Entry 7V2L (electron microscopy, 3.30 A resolution); this record covers chains A and Q of the 22 polymer chains in the assembly.

Chain A:
Molecule: 16s ribosomal RNA
Organism: Thermus thermophilus HB8
Sequence (1522 nucleotides; each row starts with the number of its first residue):
     1 UUUGUUGGAGAGUUUGAUCCUGGCUCAGGGUGAACGCUGGCGGCGUGCCU
    51 AAGACAUGCAAGUCGUGCGGGCCGCGGGGUUUUACUCCGUGGUCAGCGGC
   101 GGACGGGUGAGUAACGCGUGGGUGACCUACCCGGAAGAGGGGGACAACCC
   151 GGGGAAACUCGGGCUAAUCCCCCAUGUGGACCCGCCCCUUGGGGUGUGUC
   201 CAAAGGGCUUUGCCCGCUUCCGGAUGGGCCCGCGUCCCAUCAGCUAGUUG
   251 GUGGGGUAAUGGCCCACCAAGGCGACGACGGGUAGCCGGUCUGAGAGGAU
   301 GGCCGGCCACAGGGGCACUGAGACACGGGCCCCACUCCUACGGGAGGCAG
   351 CAGUUAGGAAUCUUCCGCAAUGGGCGCAAGCCUGACGGAGCGACGCCGCU
   401 UGGAGGAAGAAGCCCUUCGGGGUGUAAACUCCUGAACCCGGGACGAAACC
   451 CCCGACGAGGGGACUGACGGUACCGGGGUAAUAGCGCCGGCCAACUCCGU
   501 GCCAGCAGCCGCGGUAAUACGGAGGGCGCGAGCGUUACCCGGAUUCACUG
   551 GGCGUAAAGGGCGUGUAGGCGGCCUGGGGCGUCCCAUGUGAAAGACCACG
   601 GCUCAACCGUGGGGGAGCGUGGGAUACGCUCAGGCUAGACGGUGGGAGAG
   651 GGUGGUGGAAUUCCCGGAGUAGCGGUGAAAUGCGCAGAUACCGGGAGGAA
   701 CGCCGAUGGCGAAGGCAGCCACCUGGUCCACCCGUGACGCUGAGGCGCGA
   751 AAGCGUGGGGAGCAAACCGGAUUAGAUACCCGGGUAGUCCACGCCCUAAA
   801 CGAUGCGCGCUAGGUCUCUGGGUCUCCUGGGGGCCGAAGCUAACGCGUUA
   851 AGCGCGCCGCCUGGGGAGUACGGCCGCAAGGCUGAAACUCAAAGGAAUUG
   901 ACGGGGGCCCGCACAAGCGGUGGAGCAUGUGGUUUAAUUCGAAGCAACGC
   951 GAAGAACCUUACCAGGCCUUGACAUGCUAGGGAACCCGGGUGAAAGCCUG
  1001 GGGUGCCCCGCGAGGGGAGCCCUAGCACAGGUGCUGCAUGGCCGUCGUCA
  1051 GCUCGUGCCGUGAGGUGUUGGGUUAAGUCCCGCAACGAGCGCAACCCCCG
  1101 CCGUUAGUUGCCAGCGGUUCGGCCGGGCACUCUAACGGGACUGCCCGCGA
  1151 AAGCGGGAGGAAGGAGGGGACGACGUCUGGUCAGCAUGGCCCUUACGGCC
  1201 UGGGCGACACACGUGCUACAAUGCCCACUACAAAGCGAUGCCACCCGGCA
  1251 ACGGGGAGCUAAUCGCAAAAAGGUGGGCCCAGUUCGGAUUGGGGUCUGCA
  1301 ACCCGACCCCAUGAAGCCGGAAUCGCUAGUAAUCGCGGAUCAGCCAUGCC
  1351 GCGGUGAAUACGUUCCCGGGCCUUGUACACACCGCCCGUCACGCCAUGGG
  1401 AGCGGGCUCUACCCGAAGUCGCCGGGAGCCUACGGGCAGGCGCCGAGGGU
  1451 AGGGCCCGUGACUGGGGCGAAGUCGUAACAAGGUAGCUGUACCGGAAGGU
  1501 GCGGCUGGAUCACCUCCUUUCU
Unresolved in the structure: 1-4, 1512-1522
From the paper describing this entry:
  - mutagenesis - A901G: decreased catalytic activity

Chain Q:
Name: 30S ribosomal protein S17
Organism: Thermus thermophilus HB8
Reference sequence: P0DOY7 (RS17_THET8); residue numbers follow UniProt; this construct covers 1-105
Amino-acid sequence (105 residues; numbered 1 to 105; the number before each row is that of its first residue):
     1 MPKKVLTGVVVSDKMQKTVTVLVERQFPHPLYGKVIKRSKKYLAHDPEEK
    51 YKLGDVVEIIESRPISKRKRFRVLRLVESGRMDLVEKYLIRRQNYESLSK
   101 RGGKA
Unresolved in the structure: 1, 102-105

Interface between chain A and chain Q:
Contacting residue pairs - 90 pairs, chain A then chain Q:
  G121(A) with Pro-2(Q), hydrogen bond to the sugar; Glu-61(Q), hydrogen bond to the base
  G122(A) with Pro-2(Q), phosphate contact; Lys-3(Q), sugar contact; Glu-61(Q), sugar contact
  A125(A) with Arg-63(Q), salt bridge to the phosphate; Pro-64(Q), base contact
  U190(A) with Lys-3(Q), base contact; Ser-62(Q), hydrogen bond to the base; Arg-63(Q), hydrogen bond to the base; Arg-72(Q), base contact
  C230(A) with Pro-64(Q), sugar contact; Arg-70(Q), hydrogen bond to the phosphate
  C231(A) with Glu-61(Q), sugar contact; Arg-70(Q), salt bridge to the phosphate; Phe-71(Q), sugar contact
  G232(A) with Lys-4(Q), sugar contact; Lys-40(Q), salt bridge to the phosphate; Tyr-42(Q), sugar contact
  C233(A) with Arg-25(Q), salt bridge to the phosphate; Lys-40(Q), salt bridge to the phosphate; Tyr-42(Q), phosphate contact
  G234(A) with Arg-25(Q), salt bridge to the phosphate
  U240(A) with Lys-100(Q), salt bridge to the phosphate
  A242(A) with Leu-98(Q), sugar contact; Ser-99(Q), sugar contact; Lys-100(Q), sugar contact; Arg-101(Q), salt bridge to the phosphate
  G243(A) with Ser-99(Q), hydrogen bond to the phosphate; Lys-100(Q), hydrogen bond to the phosphate; Arg-101(Q), salt bridge to the phosphate
  U249(A) with Met-15(Q), hydrogen bond to the sugar; Lys-67(Q), salt bridge to the phosphate; Arg-68(Q), sugar contact
  G250(A) with Met-15(Q), sugar contact; Gln-16(Q), hydrogen bond to the sugar; Thr-18(Q), hydrogen bond to the phosphate; Ser-66(Q), hydrogen bond to the phosphate; Lys-67(Q), hydrogen bond to the phosphate; Arg-68(Q), hydrogen bond to the phosphate; Lys-69(Q), hydrogen bond to the phosphate
  G251(A) with Gln-16(Q), sugar contact; Lys-17(Q), hydrogen bond to the phosphate; Ile-65(Q), phosphate contact; Ser-66(Q), phosphate contact; Lys-69(Q), salt bridge to the phosphate
  U260(A) with Arg-63(Q), hydrogen bond to the phosphate; Pro-64(Q), hydrogen bond to the sugar
  G261(A) with Arg-63(Q), salt bridge to the phosphate; Pro-64(Q), sugar contact; Ile-65(Q), sugar contact; Ser-66(Q), hydrogen bond to the sugar; Lys-67(Q), hydrogen bond to the sugar
  G262(A) with Lys-67(Q), sugar contact
  C263(A) with Lys-67(Q), phosphate contact
  G271(A) with Lys-14(Q), phosphate contact; Met-15(Q), hydrogen bond to the sugar
  G272(A) with Ser-12(Q), hydrogen bond to the phosphate; Met-15(Q), phosphate contact; Thr-20(Q), phosphate contact; Arg-68(Q), phosphate contact
  C273(A) with Lys-41(Q), salt bridge to the phosphate; Arg-68(Q), sugar contact
  G274(A) with Lys-41(Q), salt bridge to the phosphate; Arg-92(Q), base contact; Tyr-95(Q), base contact
  A275(A) with Arg-92(Q), salt bridge to the phosphate; Tyr-95(Q), hydrogen bond to the phosphate; Leu-98(Q), hydrogen bond to the base
  C276(A) with Arg-38(Q), base contact; Ser-39(Q), hydrogen bond to the base; Arg-91(Q), base contact
  G297(A) with Leu-31(Q), sugar contact
  C548(A) with Leu-31(Q), base contact; Tyr-32(Q), sugar contact
  U566(A) with Ile-90(Q), sugar contact; Asn-94(Q), hydrogen bond to the sugar
  A567(A) with Ile-90(Q), sugar contact; Arg-91(Q), sugar contact; Asn-94(Q), hydrogen bond to the sugar
  G568(A) with Lys-87(Q), salt bridge to the phosphate
  G569(A) with Lys-34(Q), phosphate contact
  U620(A) with Pro-2(Q), phosphate contact
  G744(A) with Asn-94(Q), base contact; Ser-97(Q), hydrogen bond to the base; Leu-98(Q), sugar contact
  G745(A) with Ser-97(Q), sugar contact
  G873(A) with Arg-101(Q), sugar contact
  C874(A) with Lys-100(Q), sugar contact; Arg-101(Q), salt bridge to the phosphate
Other interface residues (no listed pair), chain A (43 interface residues in all): G191, U252, C570, U582, G619, C631, A743
Other interface residues (no listed pair), chain Q (47 interface residues in all): Pro-28, Lys-37, Leu-43, His-45, Arg-81

Overview:
43 residues of chain A face 47 of chain Q across their interface, with 27 hydrogen bonds and 17 salt bridges.
Polar pairs include G121(A)/Glu-61(Q), U190(A)/Ser-62(Q) and U190(A)/Arg-63(Q). The paper reports that A901G
of chain A reduces catalytic activity.
Chain A is 16s ribosomal RNA and chain Q is 30S ribosomal protein S17, both from Thermus thermophilus HB8; the
structure, T.thermophilus 30S ribosome with KsgA, class K1k2, was determined by electron microscopy, deposited
together with 7V2M, 7V2N, 7V2O, 7V2P and 7V2Q.
